PDB entry 8PSD | electron microscopy, 2.90 A resolution | chains C and A of the 3 polymer chains in the assembly

[Chain C (and A)]
Molecule: Spike glycoprotein
Organism: Severe acute respiratory syndrome coronavirus 2
Notes: chain A of this document is another copy of the same molecule, construct and numbering; everything in this record applies to it too
Reference sequence: P0DTC2 (SPIKE_SARS2); aligned to UniProt positions 1-1203 over residues 1-1203 (the alignment contains insertions or deletions, so no single offset holds)
Chain sequence (1204 residues; row label = number of the first residue in the row):
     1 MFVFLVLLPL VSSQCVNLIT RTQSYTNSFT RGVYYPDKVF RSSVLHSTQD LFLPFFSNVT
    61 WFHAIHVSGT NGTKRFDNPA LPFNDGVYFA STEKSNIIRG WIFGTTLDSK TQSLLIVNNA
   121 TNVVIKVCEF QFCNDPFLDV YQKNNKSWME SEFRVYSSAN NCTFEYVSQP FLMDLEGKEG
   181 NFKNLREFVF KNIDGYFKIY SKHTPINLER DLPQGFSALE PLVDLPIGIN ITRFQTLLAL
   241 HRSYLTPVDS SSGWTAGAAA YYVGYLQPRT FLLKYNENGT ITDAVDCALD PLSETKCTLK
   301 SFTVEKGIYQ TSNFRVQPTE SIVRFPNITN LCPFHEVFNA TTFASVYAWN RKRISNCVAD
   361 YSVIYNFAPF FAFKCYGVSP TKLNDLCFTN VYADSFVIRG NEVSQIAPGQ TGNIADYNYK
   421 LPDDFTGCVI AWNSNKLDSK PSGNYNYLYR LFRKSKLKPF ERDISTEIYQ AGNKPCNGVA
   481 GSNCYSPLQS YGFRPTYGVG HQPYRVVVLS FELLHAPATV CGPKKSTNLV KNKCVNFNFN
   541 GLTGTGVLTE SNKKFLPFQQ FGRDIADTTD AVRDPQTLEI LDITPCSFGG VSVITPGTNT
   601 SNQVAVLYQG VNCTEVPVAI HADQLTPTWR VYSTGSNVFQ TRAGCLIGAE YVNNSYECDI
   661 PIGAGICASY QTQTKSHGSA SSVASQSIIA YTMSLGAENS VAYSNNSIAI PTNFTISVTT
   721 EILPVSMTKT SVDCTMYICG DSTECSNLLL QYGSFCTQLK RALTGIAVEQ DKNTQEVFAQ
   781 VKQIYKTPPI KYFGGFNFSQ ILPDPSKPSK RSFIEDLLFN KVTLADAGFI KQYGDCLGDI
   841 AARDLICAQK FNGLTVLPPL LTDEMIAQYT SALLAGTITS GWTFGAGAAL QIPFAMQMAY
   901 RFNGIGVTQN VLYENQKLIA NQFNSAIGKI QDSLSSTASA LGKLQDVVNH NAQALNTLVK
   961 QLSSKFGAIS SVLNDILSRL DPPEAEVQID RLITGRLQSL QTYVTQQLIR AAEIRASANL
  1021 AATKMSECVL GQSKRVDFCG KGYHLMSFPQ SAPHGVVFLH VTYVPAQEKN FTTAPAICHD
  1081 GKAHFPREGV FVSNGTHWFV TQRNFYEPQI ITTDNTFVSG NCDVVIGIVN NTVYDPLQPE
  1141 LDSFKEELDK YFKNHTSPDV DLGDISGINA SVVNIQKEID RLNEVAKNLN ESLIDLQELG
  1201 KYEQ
Disordered / not traced: 1-18, 67-76, 140-153, 168-181, 239-258, 471-482, 632, 674-684, 834-843, 1143-1204 (chain A: 1-18, 67-77, 140-154, 169-182, 207-211, 239-258, 479-480, 620-622, 632, 634-637, 674-684, 833-843, 1143-1204)
Construct notes: conflict Ile19 (Thr in P0DTC2), Ser24 (Ala27 in P0DTC2), Ala80 (Val83 in P0DTC2), 40 further conflict positions vs the reference (P0DTC2) not listed; expression tag (1204)
Disulfide bonds: Cys287-Cys297, Cys332-Cys357, Cys375-Cys428, Cys387-Cys521, Cys534-Cys586, Cys613-Cys645, Cys658-Cys667, Cys739-Cys745, Cys1028-Cys1039, Cys1078-Cys1122
Covalently attached groups: N-acetylglucosamine (NAG) linked to Asn58, Asn278, Asn327, Asn339, Asn612, Asn705, Asn713, Asn797, Asn1094, Asn1130
Ligand contacts: N-acetylglucosamine (NAG; 2-acetamido-2-deoxy-beta-D-glucopyranose): Ala702, Glu1068, Asn1070
Curated features (UniProtKB/Swiss-Prot):
  - glycosylation (N-linked (GlcNAc...) asparagine): Asn17 (complex), Asn122 (hybrid)
What the authors report for this chain:
  - mutagenesis - K458H, N477G: unchanged binding to P4J15

[How chain C and chain A interact]
Residue-residue contacts (145):
  Gln310(C) - Lys760(A)  hydrogen bond (backbone-side chain)
  Asn313(C) - Asp733(A)
  Arg315(C) - Asp733(A)  salt bridge
  Arg351(C) - Pro226(A)
  Gly377(C) - Arg979(A)
  Val378(C) - Arg979(A)
  Ser379(C) - Arg979(A)  hydrogen bond (side chain-backbone)
  Ser379(C) - Leu980(A)
  Ser379(C) - Asp981(A)
  Thr381(C) - Asp981(A)  hydrogen bond
  Lys382(C) - Leu977(A)  hydrogen bond (side chain-backbone)
  Lys382(C) - Ser978(A)  hydrogen bond (side chain-backbone)
  Lys382(C) - Arg979(A)
  Lys382(C) - Leu980(A)
  Lys382(C) - Asp981(A)
  Tyr392(C) - Tyr196(A)
  Tyr392(C) - Pro226(A)
  Gly400(C) - Phe371(A)
  Asn401(C) - Tyr365(A)
  Asn401(C) - Phe370(A)
  Asn401(C) - Phe371(A)
  Gln410(C) - Thr381(A)
  Thr411(C) - Thr381(A)
  Pro459(C) - Asp194(A)
  Phe460(C) - Gly195(A)
  Phe460(C) - Gly228(A)
  Glu461(C) - Gly228(A)
  Glu461(C) - Asn230(A)
  Arg462(C) - Gly228(A)  hydrogen bond (backbone-backbone)
  Ile464(C) - Gln112(A)
  Ile464(C) - Glu129(A)
  Glu467(C) - Lys110(A)
  Gly498(C) - Pro369(A)
  Gly500(C) - Pro369(A)  hydrogen bond (backbone-backbone)
  Gly500(C) - Phe370(A)
  His501(C) - Tyr365(A)
  His501(C) - Ala368(A)
  Tyr504(C) - Phe371(A)
  Glu512(C) - Tyr196(A)
  Leu513(C) - Arg979(A)
  His515(C) - Lys38(A)
  Gly541(C) - Ser978(A)
  Thr543(C) - Asn974(A)
  Lys553(C) - Phe40(A)
  Lys554(C) - Phe40(A)
  Phe555(C) - Phe40(A)  hydrophobic
  Phe558(C) - Lys38(A)
  Phe558(C) - Glu220(A)
  Gln559(C) - Val39(A)
  Gln559(C) - Phe40(A)
  Phe561(C) - Val39(A)
  Phe561(C) - Phe40(A)  hydrogen bond (backbone-backbone)
  Gly562(C) - Phe40(A)
  Arg563(C) - Val39(A)
  Arg563(C) - Phe40(A)  hydrogen bond (backbone-backbone)
  Ile565(C) - Ala848(A)  hydrophobic
  Ile565(C) - Val959(A)  hydrophobic
  Asp567(C) - Ser963(A)  hydrogen bond
  Pro585(C) - Phe851(A)  hydrophobic
  Phe588(C) - Met736(A)  hydrophobic
  Phe588(C) - Lys850(A)
  Phe588(C) - Phe851(A)  hydrophobic
  Asn612(C) - Gln832(A)
  Glu615(C) - Gln832(A)  hydrogen bond
  Gln640(C) - Ile830(A)
  Thr641(C) - Ile830(A)
  Arg642(C) - Phe829(A)
  Arg642(C) - Ile830(A)
  Pro661(C) - Leu860(A)  hydrophobic
  Gly663(C) - Leu860(A)
  Ala664(C) - Pro859(A)  hydrogen bond (backbone-backbone)
  Ala664(C) - Leu860(A)
  Ala664(C) - Thr862(A)
  Gly665(C) - Leu860(A)  hydrogen bond (backbone-backbone)
  Gly665(C) - Met865(A)
  Met693(C) - Leu861(A)  hydrophobic
  Met693(C) - Met865(A)  hydrophobic
  Leu695(C) - Met865(A)
  Leu695(C) - Gln868(A)
  Leu695(C) - Tyr869(A)
  Gly696(C) - Ile784(A)
  Ala697(C) - Gln783(A)
  Ala697(C) - Ile784(A)  hydrogen bond (backbone-backbone)
  Glu698(C) - Ile784(A)
  Glu698(C) - Lys786(A)
  Asn699(C) - Gln783(A)  hydrogen bond
  Asn699(C) - Ile784(A)  hydrogen bond (backbone-backbone)
  Asn699(C) - Tyr785(A)
  Asn699(C) - Lys786(A)  hydrogen bond (backbone-backbone)
  Val701(C) - Tyr785(A)  hydrophobic
  Val701(C) - Thr879(A)
  Val701(C) - Gln891(A)
  Ala702(C) - Gln891(A)
  Tyr703(C) - Tyr792(A)
  Tyr703(C) - Phe793(A)
  Tyr703(C) - Thr879(A)
  Tyr703(C) - Ile892(A)
  Tyr703(C) - Pro893(A)
  Tyr703(C) - Phe894(A)  hydrogen bond (side chain-backbone)
  Asn705(C) - Tyr792(A)
  Asn705(C) - Pro893(A)
  Ser707(C) - Gln891(A)
  Ser707(C) - Pro893(A)
  Ile708(C) - Gln891(A)
  Ala709(C) - Leu890(A)
  Ala709(C) - Gln891(A)
  Pro711(C) - Leu890(A)  hydrophobic
  Thr957(C) - Gln758(A)
  Thr957(C) - Arg761(A)
  Gln961(C) - Tyr752(A)
  Gln961(C) - Gly753(A)
  Gln961(C) - Ser754(A)  hydrogen bond
  Gln961(C) - Gln758(A)
  Ser964(C) - Gly753(A)
  Lys965(C) - Gln751(A)
  Phe966(C) - Gln751(A)  hydrogen bond (backbone-backbone)
  Asp981(C) - Gly409(A)
  Pro983(C) - Pro408(A)
  Gln998(C) - Gln1001(A)  hydrogen bond
  Ser999(C) - Phe755(A)
  Thr1002(C) - Gln1001(A)
  Glu1013(C) - Arg1015(A)  salt bridge
  Arg1035(C) - Glu1027(A)  salt bridge
  Arg1035(C) - Arg1035(A)
  Val1036(C) - Ser1026(A)  hydrogen bond (backbone-side chain)
  Val1036(C) - Glu1027(A)
  Asp1037(C) - Gly885(A)
  Asp1037(C) - Ser1026(A)  hydrogen bond
  Lys1041(C) - Lys782(A)
  Lys1041(C) - Gly885(A)
  Gly1042(C) - Ala886(A)
  Tyr1043(C) - Ala886(A)  hydrophobic
  Pro1065(C) - Ala886(A)
  Glu1068(C) - Leu890(A)
  Asn1070(C) - Gln891(A)  hydrogen bond
  Thr1073(C) - Met896(A)
  Pro1075(C) - Tyr913(A)
  Phe1085(C) - Asn910(A)
  Phe1085(C) - Tyr913(A)  hydrophobic
  Pro1086(C) - Gln909(A)  hydrogen bond (backbone-side chain)
  Val1090(C) - Tyr900(A)
  Arg1103(C) - Tyr900(A)  hydrogen bond
  Phe1117(C) - Asn910(A)
  Ser1119(C) - Glu914(A)
  Ile1126(C) - Lys917(A)
Interface residues without a listed pair, chain C (121 interface residues in all): Thr311, Leu386, Arg399, Val499, Ala516, Leu542, Leu556, Gln560, Asp564, Ala566, Gln609, Gly610, Val611, Ala643, Ile666, Thr692, Ser700, Ser704, Gln953, Gly967, Pro982, Gln1006, Ile1009, Val1064, Ala1074, Val1124, Val1125, Leu1137
Interface residues without a listed pair, chain A (109 interface residues in all): Asp37, Arg41, Asn161, Pro221, Asp224, Ile229, Asn278, Asn366, Asp423, Ser731, Thr764, Gln780, Pro788, Gly828, Lys831, Leu857, Pro858, Gly887, Ala888, Ala889, Gln916, Leu962, Val972, Asp975, Glu984, Leu1008, Leu1030, Gly1031, Glu1107, Glu1140

[In short]
121 residues of chain C and 109 residues of chain A are in contact, with 26 hydrogen bonds and 3 salt bridges.
Polar contacts include Arg315(C)-Asp733(A), Glu1013(C)-Arg1015(A) and Arg1035(C)-Glu1027(A). Chain C binds
N-acetylglucosamine. The paper reports that K458H and N477G of chain C leave binding to P4J15 unchanged.
Both chains are Spike glycoprotein (Severe acute respiratory syndrome coronavirus 2). Entry 8PSD (SARS-CoV-2
XBB 1.0 closed conformation) was determined by electron microscopy (same publication as 8PQ2).
